PDB entry 5EG2 | X-ray diffraction, 1.55 A resolution | chains A and B

# Chain A
Name: Histone-lysine N-methyltransferase SETD7
From: Homo sapiens
Notes: EC 2.1.1.43
UniProt: Q8WTS6 (SETD7_HUMAN); residue numbers follow UniProt; this construct covers 110-366
Chain sequence (262 residues; numbered 105 to 366; the number before each row is that of its first residue):
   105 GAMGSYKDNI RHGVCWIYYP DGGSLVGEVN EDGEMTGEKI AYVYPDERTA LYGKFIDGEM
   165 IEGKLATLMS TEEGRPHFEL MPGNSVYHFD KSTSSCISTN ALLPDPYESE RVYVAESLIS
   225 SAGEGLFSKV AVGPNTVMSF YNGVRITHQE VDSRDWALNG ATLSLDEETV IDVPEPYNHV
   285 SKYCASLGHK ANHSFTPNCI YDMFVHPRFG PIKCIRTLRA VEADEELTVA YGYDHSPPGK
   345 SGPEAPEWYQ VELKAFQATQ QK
Unresolved in the structure: 105-116, 342-346, 365-366
Construct notes: expression tag (105-109); engineered mutation Ala265 (Asn in Q8WTS6)
Bound ions: Na+: Gly126, Ser128, Val147, Tyr148
Small-molecule neighbours: S-adenosylhomocysteine (SAH): Ile223, Ser224, Ser225, Ala226, Gly227, Glu228, Gly264, Asn282, His293, Lys294, Ala295, Asn296, His297, Tyr335, Trp352, Glu356
Curated features (UniProtKB/Swiss-Prot):
  - binding site (S-adenosyl-L-methionine): Ala226 to Glu228, Asn296, His297, Glu356
  - site (Histone H3K4 binding): Tyr245, Asp256, Thr266, Lys317, Tyr335
  - mutagenesis: Glu220 (E220A: Increases near-attack conformations), Glu228 (E228A: Increases near-attack conformations), Tyr245 (Y245A: Significantly reduces the monomethyltransferase activity but increases the dimethyltransferase activity), Lys294 (K294A: Significantly reduces the catalytic activity), His297 (H297A/G: Abolishes methyltransferase activity), Lys317 (K317A: Induces a reduction in methyltransferase activity toward TAF10 but an increased methyltransferase activity for H3 and p53/TP53)

# Chain B
Name: Transcription initiation factor TFIID subunit 10
UniProt: Q12962 (TAF10_HUMAN); numbering as in UniProt (aligned over 186-195)
Chain sequence (10 residues; each row starts with the number of its first residue):
   186 SKSKDRKYTL
Unresolved in the structure: 192-195
Modified positions: Lys189 (N-methyl-lysine; MLZ)
Curated features (UniProtKB/Swiss-Prot):
  - motif: Lys187 to Lys189 ([KR]-[STA]-K motif)
  - modified residue: Lys189 (Allysine)
  - mutagenesis: Lys189 (K189Q: Abolishes methylation. Does not affect interaction with LOXL2 but greatly reduces deamination by LOXL2)

# Interface between chain A and chain B
Residue-residue contacts - 25 pairs, chain A then chain B:
  Tyr245(A) - Lys189(B)
  Val255(A) - Lys187(B)
  Asp256(A) - Ser186(B)
  Asp256(A) - Lys187(B)  hydrogen bond (side chain-backbone)
  Trp260(A) - Lys187(B)
  Asn263(A) - Lys187(B)
  Gly264(A) - Lys189(B)
  Thr266(A) - Lys187(B)  hydrogen bond (side chain-backbone)
  Thr266(A) - Ser188(B)
  Thr266(A) - Lys189(B)  hydrogen bond (backbone-backbone)
  Leu267(A) - Lys189(B)
  Leu267(A) - Asp190(B)
  Ser268(A) - Ser188(B)
  Ser268(A) - Lys189(B)  hydrogen bond (backbone-backbone)
  Ser268(A) - Arg191(B)
  Val274(A) - Ser188(B)
  His293(A) - Lys189(B)
  Tyr305(A) - Lys189(B)
  Tyr305(A) - Asp190(B)
  Lys317(A) - Asp190(B)  salt bridge
  Tyr335(A) - Lys189(B)
  Tyr335(A) - Asp190(B)  hydrogen bond (backbone-backbone)
  Gly336(A) - Asp190(B)
  Tyr337(A) - Ser188(B)
  Tyr337(A) - Lys189(B)
Also at the interface, not in a pair above, chain A (20 interface residues in all): His252, Ala265, Ala295, Glu348

# In short
20 residues of chain A face 6 of chain B across their interface; the contacts include 5 hydrogen bonds and 1
salt bridge. Among the polar pairs are Lys317(A)-Asp190(B), Asp256(A)-Lys187(B) and Thr266(A)-Lys187(B). Chain
A binds S-adenosylhomocysteine.
Chain A is Histone-lysine N-methyltransferase SETD7 (Homo sapiens) and chain B is Transcription initiation
factor TFIID subunit 10; the structure, SET7/9 N265A in complex with AdoHcy and TAF10 peptide, was determined
by X-ray diffraction.
